6C23 - chains K and O of the 12 polymer chains in the assembly; structure by electron microscopy, 3.90 A resolution.

Chain K:
Molecule: Histone-lysine N-methyltransferase EZH2
Organism: Homo sapiens
Notes: EC 2.1.1.43
UniProt: Q15910 (EZH2_HUMAN); residues 1-746 here = UniProt positions 1-746
Sequence (746 residues; numbered 1 to 746; the number before each row is that of its first residue):
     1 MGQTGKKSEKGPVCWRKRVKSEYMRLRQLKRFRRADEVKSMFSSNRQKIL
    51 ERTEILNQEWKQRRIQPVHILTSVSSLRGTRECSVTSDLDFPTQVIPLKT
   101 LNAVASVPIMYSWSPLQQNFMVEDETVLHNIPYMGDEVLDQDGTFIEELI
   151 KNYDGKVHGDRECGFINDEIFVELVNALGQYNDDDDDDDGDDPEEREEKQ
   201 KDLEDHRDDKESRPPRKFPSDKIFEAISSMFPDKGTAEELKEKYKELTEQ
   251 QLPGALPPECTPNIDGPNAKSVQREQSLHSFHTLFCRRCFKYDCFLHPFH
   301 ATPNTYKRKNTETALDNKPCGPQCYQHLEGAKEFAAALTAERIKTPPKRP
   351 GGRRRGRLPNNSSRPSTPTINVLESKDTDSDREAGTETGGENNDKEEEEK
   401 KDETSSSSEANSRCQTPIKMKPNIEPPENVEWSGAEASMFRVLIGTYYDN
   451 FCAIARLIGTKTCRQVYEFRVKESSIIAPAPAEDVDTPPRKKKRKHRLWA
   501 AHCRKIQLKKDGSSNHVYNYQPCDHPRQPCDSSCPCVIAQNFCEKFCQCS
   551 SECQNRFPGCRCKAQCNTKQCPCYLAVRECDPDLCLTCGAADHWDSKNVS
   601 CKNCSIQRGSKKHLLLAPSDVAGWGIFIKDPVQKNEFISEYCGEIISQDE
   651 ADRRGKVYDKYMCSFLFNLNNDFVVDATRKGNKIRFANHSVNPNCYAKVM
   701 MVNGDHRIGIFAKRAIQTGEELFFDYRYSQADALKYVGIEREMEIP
Unresolved in the structure: 1-258, 307-422, 478-513, 736-746
Disulfide bonds: Cys-289/Cys-294, Cys-523/Cys-547, Cys-530/Cys-553
Covalent attachments: covalent link Leu-443/Tyr-447
Swiss-Prot annotation at these positions:
  - region: Lys-39 to Val-68 (Interaction with EED)
  - modified residue: Ser-21 (Phosphoserine), Ser-76 (Phosphoserine), Thr-339 (Phosphothreonine), Thr-345 (Phosphothreonine), Ser-363 (Phosphoserine), Ser-366 (Phosphoserine), Thr-367 (Phosphothreonine), Thr-487 (Phosphothreonine)
  - glycosylation: Ser-75 (O-linked (GlcNAc) serine)
  - cross-link: Lys-634 (Glycyl lysine isopeptide (Lys-Gly) (interchain with G-Cter in SUMO2))
  - natural variant: Pro-132 (P132S: In WVS), Tyr-133 (Y133C: In WVS), Met-134 (M134T: In WVS), Tyr-153 (deletion: In WVS), Lys-156 (K156E: In WVS), Asp-185 (D185H: Decreased histone methyltransferase activity), His-279 (H279R: In WVS), Cys-571 (C571W: Found in a patient with myelodysplastic syndrome and myelodysplastic-myeloproliferative neoplasms), Val-621 (V621M: In WVS; uncertain significance), Tyr-641 (Y641C: In a patient with diffuse large B-cell lymphoma; Y641F: Found in a patient with follicular lymphoma; Y641H: Found in patients with follicular lymphoma ...), Tyr-658 (Y658N: In WVS), Ala-677 (A677G: Found in a patient with B-cell lymphoma; A677T: In WVS), 8 further natural variant entries in UniProt
  - mutagenesis: Ser-21 (S21A: Enhances methyltransferase activity towards 'Lys-27' of histone H3 and abrogates phosphorylation by PKB/AKT1 ...), Ser-75 (S75A: Reduced protein stability), Thr-345 (T345A: Impaired CDK1- and CDK-2 mediated phosphorylation and subsequent gene silencing. Altered EZH2-mediated cell proliferation and migration), Cys-588 (C588Y: Strongly impairs methyltransferase activity towards 'Lys-27' of histone H3), Phe-667 (F667I: Strongly decreases histone methyltransferase activity), His-689 (H689A: Abrogates methyltransferase activity)

Chain O:
Molecule: JARID2-substrate
Organism: Homo sapiens
Sequence (7 residues; each row starts with the number of its first residue):
    23 AAARKFA

Chain K / chain O interface:
Residue-residue contacts (27; chain K residue first):
  Tyr-641(K) with Lys-27(O)
  Gln-648(K) with Arg-26(O), hydrogen bond (backbone-side chain)
  Ala-651(K) with Ala-24(O); Arg-26(O)
  Asp-652(K) with Ala-23(O); Ala-24(O); Arg-26(O), salt bridge
  Gly-655(K) with Ala-24(O)
  Asp-659(K) with Ala-24(O); Ala-25(O)
  Ser-664(K) with Ala-25(O)
  Leu-666(K) with Ala-25(O); Lys-27(O)
  Phe-667(K) with Lys-27(O)
  Asn-668(K) with Arg-26(O); Lys-27(O), hydrogen bond (backbone-backbone); Phe-28(O)
  Ala-697(K) with Ala-29(O)
  Lys-698(K) with Ala-29(O)
  Phe-724(K) with Lys-27(O)
  Tyr-726(K) with Lys-27(O); Phe-28(O), hydrogen bond (backbone-backbone)
  Arg-727(K) with Phe-28(O); Ala-29(O), hydrogen bond (side chain-backbone)
  Tyr-728(K) with Ala-25(O); Arg-26(O), hydrogen bond (side chain-backbone); Lys-27(O), hydrogen bond (side chain-backbone)
Interface residues without a listed pair, chain K (19 interface residues in all): Val-674, Val-699, Asp-725

Summary:
Chain K and chain O form an interface of 19 and 7 residues respectively, with 6 hydrogen bonds and 1 salt
bridge. Polar contacts include Asp-652(K)/Arg-26(O), Gln-648(K)/Arg-26(O) and Arg-727(K)/Ala-29(O). Curated
annotation (UniProt) lists 6 mutagenesis sites on chain K.
Chain K is Histone-lysine N-methyltransferase EZH2 and chain O is JARID2-substrate, both from Homo sapiens;
the structure, Cryo-EM structure of PRC2 bound to cofactors AEBP2 and JARID2 in the Compact Active State, was
determined by electron microscopy together with 6C24 from the same study.
